Entry 7ZWM (X-ray diffraction, 3.69 A resolution); this record covers chains D and E of the 10 polymer chains in the assembly.

Chain D:
Name: 10D8 heavy chain
From: Mus musculus
Amino-acid sequence (466 residues; numbered -18 to 447; the number before each row is that of its first residue; numbers below 1 keep their minus sign (Met-18 is residue -18)):
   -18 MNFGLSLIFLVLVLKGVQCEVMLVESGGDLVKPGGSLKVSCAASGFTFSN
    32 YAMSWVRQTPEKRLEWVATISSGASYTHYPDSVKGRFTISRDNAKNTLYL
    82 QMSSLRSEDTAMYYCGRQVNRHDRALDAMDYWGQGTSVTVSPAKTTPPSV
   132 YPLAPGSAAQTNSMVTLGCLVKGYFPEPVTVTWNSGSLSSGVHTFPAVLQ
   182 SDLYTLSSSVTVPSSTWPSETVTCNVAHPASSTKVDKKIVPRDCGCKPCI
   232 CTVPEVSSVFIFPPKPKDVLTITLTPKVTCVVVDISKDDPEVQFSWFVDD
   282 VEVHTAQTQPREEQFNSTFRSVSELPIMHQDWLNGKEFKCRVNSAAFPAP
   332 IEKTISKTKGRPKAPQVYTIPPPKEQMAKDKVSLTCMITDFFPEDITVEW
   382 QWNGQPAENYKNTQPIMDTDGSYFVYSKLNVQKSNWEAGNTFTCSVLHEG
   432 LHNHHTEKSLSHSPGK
Unresolved in the structure: -18 to 1, 137-144, 223-447
Disulfide bonds: Cys22-Cys96, Cys150-Cys205

Chain E:
Name: 10D8 light chain
From: Mus musculus
Amino-acid sequence (240 residues; row label = number of the first residue in the row; numbers below 1 keep their minus sign (Met-19 is residue -19)):
   -19 MDSQAQVLMLLLLWVSGTCGDIVMSQSPSSLAVSVGEKVTMSCKSSQSLF
    31 YSSNQKNYLAWYQQKPGQSPKLLIYWASTRESGVPDRFTGSGSGTDFTLT
    81 ISSVKAEDLAVYYCQQYYSYPPTFGGGTKLEIKRADAAPTVSIFPPSSEQ
   131 LTSGGASVVCFLNNFYPKDINVKWKIDGSERQNGVLNSWTDQDSKDSTYS
   181 MSSTLTLTKDEYERHNSYTCEATHKTSTSPIVKSFNRNEC
Unresolved in the structure: -19 to 0, 218-220
Disulfide bonds: Cys23-Cys94, Cys140-Cys200

Chain D / chain E interface:
Contacting residue pairs (72; chain D residue first):
  Gln39(D) with Gln44(E), hydrogen bond; Tyr93(E)
  Lys43(D) with Gln44(E), hydrogen bond; Val91(E); Tyr93(E), hydrogen bond (backbone-side chain)
  Leu45(D) with Tyr93(E), hydrophobic; Phe104(E)
  Trp47(D) with Tyr100(E), hydrophobic; Pro101(E), hydrophobic; Pro102(E)
  Thr50(D) with Tyr100(E)
  His59(D) with Tyr100(E)
  Tyr95(D) with Ser49(E)
  Arg102(D) with Tyr55(E); Glu61(E), salt bridge
  His103(D) with Tyr55(E); Trp56(E), hydrogen bond
  Arg105(D) with Tyr31(E); Tyr38(E); Tyr97(E), hydrogen bond (side chain-backbone); Tyr98(E), hydrogen bond (side chain-backbone)
  Ala106(D) with Tyr100(E)
  Leu107(D) with Tyr97(E); Ser99(E); Tyr100(E)
  Asp108(D) with Tyr97(E)
  Ala109(D) with Ala40(E), hydrophobic; Tyr42(E); Leu52(E), hydrophobic
  Met110(D) with Tyr42(E), hydrogen bond (backbone-side chain); Leu52(E); Gln95(E)
  Asp111(D) with Leu52(E)
  Trp113(D) with Tyr42(E), hydrophobic; Ser49(E); Pro50(E); Phe104(E), hydrophobic
  Gly114(D) with Ser49(E), hydrogen bond (backbone-side chain)
  Tyr132(D) with Ser127(E); Gln130(E); Ser133(E)
  Pro133(D) with Ser127(E); Glu129(E)
  Leu134(D) with Phe124(E)
  Ala135(D) with Phe124(E); Pro125(E)
  Pro136(D) with Phe124(E); Pro125(E)
  Thr147(D) with Ser122(E); Phe124(E)
  Leu148(D) with Phe124(E), hydrophobic
  Ser171(D) with Lys175(E)
  His174(D) with Asn143(E); Asn144(E), hydrogen bond; Ser180(E), hydrogen bond
  Thr175(D) with Thr170(E)
  Phe176(D) with Phe141(E), hydrophobic; Thr170(E); Ser180(E); Met181(E); Ser182(E)
  Pro177(D) with Ser168(E), hydrogen bond (backbone-side chain); Trp169(E)
  Val179(D) with Leu166(E), hydrophobic; Ser168(E)
  Gln181(D) with Thr186(E)
  Thr186(D) with Leu166(E)
  Ser188(D) with Phe141(E); Ser182(E)
  Ser189(D) with Phe141(E)
  Ser190(D) with Phe141(E)
  Lys218(D) with Glu129(E), salt bridge
Also at the interface, not in a pair above, chain D (44 interface residues in all): Val37, Arg44, Pro61, Val100, Gly149, Gly172, Thr192
Also at the interface, not in a pair above, chain E (46 interface residues in all): Gln48, Lys51, Ser62, Gly106, Lys109, Val139

In short:
44 residues of chain D face 46 of chain E across their interface, with 11 hydrogen bonds and 2 salt bridges.
Among the polar pairs are Arg102(D)-Glu61(E), Lys218(D)-Glu129(E) and Gln39(D)-Gln44(E).
Here chain D is 10D8 heavy chain and chain E is 10D8 light chain, both from Mus musculus. Entry 7ZWM (Pfs48/45
central and C-terminal domains bound to Fab fragments of monoclonal antibody 10D8 and 32F3) was determined by
X-ray diffraction together with 7ZWF, 7ZWI, 7ZXF and 7ZXG from the same study.
